PDB entry 3IL1 | X-ray diffraction, 2.00 A resolution | chains B and E

# Chain B (and E)
Molecule: Glutamate receptor 2
Source organism: Rattus norvegicus
Notes: fragment: S1S2 binding domain; chain E of this document is another copy of the same molecule, construct and numbering; everything in this record applies to it too
Reference sequence: P19491 (GRIA2_RAT); the construct has insertions or renumbered stretches relative to UniProt, so the offset changes along the chain: 4-117 = UniProt 414-527; 120-261 = UniProt 653-794
Sequence (258 residues; each row starts with the number of its first residue):
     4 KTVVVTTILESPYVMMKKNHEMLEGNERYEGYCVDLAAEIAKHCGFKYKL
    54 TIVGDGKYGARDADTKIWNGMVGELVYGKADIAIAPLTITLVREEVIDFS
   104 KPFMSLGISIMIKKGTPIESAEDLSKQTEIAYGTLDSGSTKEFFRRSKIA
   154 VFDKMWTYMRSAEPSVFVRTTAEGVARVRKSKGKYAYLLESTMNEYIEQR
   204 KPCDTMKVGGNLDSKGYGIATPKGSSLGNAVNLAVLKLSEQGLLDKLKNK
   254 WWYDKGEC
Differences from the reference sequence: linker (118-119); engineered mutation Ser242 (Asn775 in P19491)
Swiss-Prot annotation at these positions:
  - binding site (L-glutamate): Pro89, Thr91, Arg96, Ser142, Thr143, Glu193
  - site: Arg64 (Interaction with the cone snail toxin Con-ikot-ikot), Ile121 (Crucial to convey clamshell closure to channel opening), Arg148 (Interaction with the cone snail toxin Con-ikot-ikot), Lys240 (Interaction with the cone snail toxin Con-ikot-ikot)
  - modified residue (Phosphoserine): Ser150, Ser184
Cystine bridges: Cys206-Cys261
Ion coordination: Zn2+: Glu42, His46 (shared with 1 residue of chain H)
Small-molecule neighbours:
  - B5D ((3S)-7-chloro-3-methyl-3,4-dihydro-2H-1,2,4-benzothiadiazine 1,1-dioxide), molecule 1: Ile92, Pro105, Met107, Ser108, Ser217, Lys218, Gly219
  - B5D, molecule 2: Lys104, Pro105, Val238, Leu239, Ser242, Leu247
  - glutamic acid (GLU): Tyr61, Pro89, Leu90, Thr91, Arg96, Leu138, Gly141, Ser142, Thr143, Leu192, Glu193, Tyr220

# Interface between chain B and chain E
Pairs across the interface - 25 pairs, chain B then chain E:
  Ile92(B) - Lys104(E)
  Thr93(B) - Glu243(E)
  Leu94(B) - Leu236(E)
  Leu94(B) - Lys240(E)
  Leu94(B) - Glu243(E)  hydrogen bond (backbone-side chain)
  Glu97(B) - Lys104(E)  salt bridge
  Glu97(B) - Asn235(E)  hydrogen bond
  Glu97(B) - Leu236(E)
  Glu97(B) - Leu239(E)
  Phe102(B) - Lys104(E)  hydrogen bond (backbone-side chain)
  Ser103(B) - Lys104(E)
  Lys104(B) - Ile92(E)
  Lys104(B) - Glu97(E)  salt bridge
  Lys104(B) - Phe102(E)  hydrogen bond (side chain-backbone)
  Lys104(B) - Ser103(E)
  Pro105(B) - Pro105(E)
  Ile152(B) - Gln244(E)
  Ser217(B) - Ser242(E)
  Asn235(B) - Glu97(E)  hydrogen bond
  Leu236(B) - Leu94(E)
  Leu239(B) - Ile92(E)  hydrophobic
  Leu239(B) - Glu97(E)
  Lys240(B) - Leu94(E)
  Glu243(B) - Thr93(E)
  Glu243(B) - Leu94(E)  hydrogen bond (side chain-backbone)
Other interface residues (no listed pair), chain B (16 interface residues in all): Ser242
Other interface residues (no listed pair), chain E (16 interface residues in all): Ser217

# Summary
The chain B/chain E interface involves 16 residues from each chain, with 6 hydrogen bonds and 2 salt bridges.
Polar contacts include Glu97(B)-Lys104(E), Leu94(B)-Glu243(E) and Glu97(B)-Asn235(E). Bound to chain B:
glutamic acid and compound B5D. UniProt lists 6 L-glutamate-binding residues on chain B.
Both chains are Glutamate receptor 2 (Rattus norvegicus). Entry 3IL1 (Crystal structure of the AMPA subunit
GluR2 bound to the allosteric modulator, IDRA-21) was determined by X-ray diffraction together with 3IJO,
3IJX, 3IK6, 3ILT and 3ILU from the same study.
